7QJ4 - chains l and m of the 28 polymer chains in the assembly; structure by electron microscopy, 9.00 A resolution (very low resolution: no residue pairs are listed; an interface is given only as per-side residue counts).

Chain l:
Protein: Gamma-tubulin complex component 5
From: Homo sapiens
UniProtKB: Q96RT8 (GCP5_HUMAN); residues 1-1024 here = UniProt positions 1-1024
Amino-acid sequence (1024 residues; each row starts with the number of its first residue):
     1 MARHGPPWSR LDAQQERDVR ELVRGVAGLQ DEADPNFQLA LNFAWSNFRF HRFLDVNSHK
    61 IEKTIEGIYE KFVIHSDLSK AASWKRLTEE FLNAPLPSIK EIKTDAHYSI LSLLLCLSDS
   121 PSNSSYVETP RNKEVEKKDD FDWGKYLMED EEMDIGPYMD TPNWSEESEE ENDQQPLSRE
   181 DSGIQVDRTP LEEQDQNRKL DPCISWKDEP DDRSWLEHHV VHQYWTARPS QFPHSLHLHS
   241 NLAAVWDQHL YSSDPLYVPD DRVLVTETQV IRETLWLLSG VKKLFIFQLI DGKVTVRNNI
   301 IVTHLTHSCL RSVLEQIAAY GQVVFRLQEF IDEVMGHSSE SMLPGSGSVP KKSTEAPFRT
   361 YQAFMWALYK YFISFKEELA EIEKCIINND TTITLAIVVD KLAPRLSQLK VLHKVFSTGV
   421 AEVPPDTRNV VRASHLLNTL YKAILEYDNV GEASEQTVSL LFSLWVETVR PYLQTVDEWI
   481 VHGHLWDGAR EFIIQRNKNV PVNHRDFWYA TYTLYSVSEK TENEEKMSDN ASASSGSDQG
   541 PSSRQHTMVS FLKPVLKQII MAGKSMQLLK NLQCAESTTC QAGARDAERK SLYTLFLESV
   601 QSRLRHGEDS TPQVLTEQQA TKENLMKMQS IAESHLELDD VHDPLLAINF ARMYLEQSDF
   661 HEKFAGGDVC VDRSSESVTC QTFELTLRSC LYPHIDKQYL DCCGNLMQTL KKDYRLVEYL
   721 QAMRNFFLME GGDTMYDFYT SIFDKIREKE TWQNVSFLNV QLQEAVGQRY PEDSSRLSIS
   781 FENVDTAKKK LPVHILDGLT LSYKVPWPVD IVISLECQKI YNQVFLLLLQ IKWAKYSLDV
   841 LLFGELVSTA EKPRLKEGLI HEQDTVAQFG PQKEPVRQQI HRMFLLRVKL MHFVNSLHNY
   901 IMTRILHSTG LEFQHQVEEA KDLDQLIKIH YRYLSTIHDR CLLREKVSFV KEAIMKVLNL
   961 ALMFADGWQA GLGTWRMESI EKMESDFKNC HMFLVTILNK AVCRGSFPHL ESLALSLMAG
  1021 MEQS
Not modelled in the structure: 1-12, 95-104, 131-1024

Chain m:
Protein: Mitotic-spindle organizing protein 1
From: Homo sapiens
UniProtKB: Q08AG7 (MZT1_HUMAN); numbering as in UniProt (aligned over 1-82)
Amino-acid sequence (82 residues; numbered 1 to 82; the number before each row is that of its first residue):
     1 MASSSGAGAA AAAAAANLNA VRETMDVLLE ISRILNTGLD METLSICVRL CEQGINPEAL
    61 SSVIKELRKA TEALKAAENM TS
Not modelled in the structure: 1-10, 76-82
Swiss-Prot annotation at these positions:
  - modified residue: Ala2 (N-acetylalanine)

How chain l and chain m interact:
At this resolution (9 A) residue pairs are not listed: 39 residues of chain l and 37 of chain m lie at the interface.

Summary:
39 residues of chain l and 37 residues of chain m are in contact.
Chain l is Gamma-tubulin complex component 5 and chain m is Mitotic-spindle organizing protein 1, both from
Homo sapiens; the structure, Structure of recombinant human gamma-Tubulin Ring Complex 10-spoked assembly
intermediate (spokes 5-14), was determined by electron microscopy together with 7QJ0, 7QJ1, 7QJ2, 7QJ3, 7QJD
and 7QJE from the same study.
